PDB entry 8GIP | X-ray diffraction, 2.70 A resolution | chains A and I of the 6 polymer chains in the assembly

== Chain A ==
Protein: Cyclic GMP-AMP synthase
Organism: Mus musculus
Notes: EC 2.7.7.86; fragment: catalytic domain, residues 147-507
Reference sequence: Q8C6L5 (CGAS_MOUSE); residue numbers follow UniProt; this construct covers 147-507
Amino-acid sequence (364 residues; numbered 144 to 507; the number before each row is that of its first residue):
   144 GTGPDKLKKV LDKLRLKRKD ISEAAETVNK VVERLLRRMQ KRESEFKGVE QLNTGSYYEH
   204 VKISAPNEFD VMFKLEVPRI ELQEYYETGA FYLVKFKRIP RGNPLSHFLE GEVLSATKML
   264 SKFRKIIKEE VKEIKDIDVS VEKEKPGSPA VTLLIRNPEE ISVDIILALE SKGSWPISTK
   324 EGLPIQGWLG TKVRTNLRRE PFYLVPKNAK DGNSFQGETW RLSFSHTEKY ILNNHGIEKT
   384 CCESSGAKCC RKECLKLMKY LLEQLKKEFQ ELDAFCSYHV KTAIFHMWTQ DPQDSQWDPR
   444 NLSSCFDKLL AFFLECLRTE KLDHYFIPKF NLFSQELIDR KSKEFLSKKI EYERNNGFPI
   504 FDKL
Unresolved in the structure: 144-147, 243-245, 507
Differences from the reference sequence: expression tag (144-146)
Metal / ion sites: Mg2+: Glu211, Asp213 (together with ATP); Mn2+: Glu211, Asp213, Asp307 (together with ATP); Zn2+: His378, Cys384, Cys385, Cys392
Small-molecule neighbours: ATP (adenosine-5'-triphosphate): Gly198, Ser199, Lys205, Glu211, Asp213, Arg364, Ser368, Glu371, Lys402, Glu406, Cys419, Ser420, Tyr421, Lys424, His467
Swiss-Prot annotation at these positions:
  - region: Lys372 to Lys395 (DNA-binding)
  - motif: Leu154 to Leu159 (Nuclear export signal), Asp281 to Ser291 (Nuclear localization signal)
  - binding site (GTP): Thr197, Asp307, Arg364 to Glu371
  - binding site (ATP): Ser199, Glu371, Lys402, Ser420 to Lys424
  - binding site (Mg(2+)): Glu211, Asp213, Asp307
  - binding site (2',3'-cGAMP): Asp213, Gly290, Asp307, Lys350, Arg364 to Ser366
  - binding site (Zn(2+)): His378, Cys384, Cys385, Cys392
  - site: Arg241 (Arginine-anchor), Asp307, Ile308 (Cleavage)
  - modified residue: Lys156 (N6-lactoyllysine), Glu176 (PolyADP-ribosyl glutamic acid), Ser199 (Phosphoserine), Tyr201 (Phosphotyrosine), Glu272 (5-glutamyl polyglutamate), Ser291 (Phosphoserine), Glu302 (5-glutamyl glutamate), Lys372 (N6-acetyllysine), Lys382 (N6-acetyllysine), Lys402 (N6-acetyllysine), Ser420 (Phosphoserine), Lys491 (N6-methyllysine)
  - lipidation (S-palmitoyl cysteine): Cys392, Cys393, Cys459
  - cross-link (Glycyl lysine isopeptide (Lys-Gly)): Lys217 (interchain with G-Cter in SUMO), Lys271 (interchain with G-Cter in ubiquitin), Lys335 (interchain with G-Cter in SUMO), Lys372 (interchain with G-Cter in SUMO), Lys382 (interchain with G-Cter in SUMO), Lys399 (interchain with G-Cter in ubiquitin), Lys402 (interchain with G-Cter in ubiquitin), Lys409 (interchain with G-Cter in ubiquitin), Lys410 (interchain with G-Cter in ubiquitin), Lys464 (interchain with G-Cter in SUMO)
  - mutagenesis: Lys156 (K156Q: Mimics lactylation; knockin mice show higher mortality following HSV-1 infection), Asn172 (N172K: Induces alteration of the DNA-binding surface and leads to decreased synthesis of cyclic GMP-AMP (cGAMP); when associated with L-180), Glu176 (E176A: Abolished poly-ADP-ribosylation by PARP1, stimulating interferon production in knockin mice), Arg180 (R180L: Induces alteration of the DNA-binding surface and leads to decreased synthesis of cyclic GMP-AMP (cGAMP); when associated with K-182), Gly198 (G198A: Abolishes stimulation of interferon production; when associated with A-199), Ser199 (S199A: Abolishes stimulation of interferon production; when associated with A-199), Tyr201 (Y201E: Phosphomimetic mutant; reduced translocation to the nucleus following treatment with etoposide), Glu211 to Asp213 (Abolished nucleotidyltransferase activity. Does not affect nuclear localization and tethering to chromatin), Glu211 (E211A: Abolishes ability to promote type-I interferon production), Asp213 (D213A: Abolishes ability to promote type-I interferon production), Lys217 (K217R: Reduced sumoylation), Arg222 (R222E: Impaired tethering to chromatin, leading to constitutive activation in the absence of DNA), 31 further mutagenesis entries in UniProt
What the authors report for this chain:
  - mutagenesis - E211Q/D213N: abolished catalytic activity
  - specificity-determining residues: His467 (proposed by the authors, not directly observed)
  - mutagenesis - R364A (33-fold), H467A: decreased catalytic activity on ATP/GTP
  - mutagenesis - H467A (2-fold): increased catalytic activity on GTP/GTP
  - specificity-determining residues: Ile309, Arg364
  - mutagenesis - R364A (10-fold): decreased catalytic activity on GTP/GTP
  - mutagenesis - R364A (4-fold): increased catalytic activity on ATP/ATP

== Chain I ==
Molecule: Palindromic DNA18
Sequence (18 nucleotides; row label = number of the first residue in the row):
     1 ATCTGTACAT GTACAGAT

== Interface between chain A and chain I ==
Contacting residue pairs (5):
  Thr334(A) - DA9(I)  phosphate contact
  Lys335(A) - DA9(I)  phosphate contact
  Lys335(A) - DT10(I)  salt bridge to the phosphate
  Thr338(A) - DC8(I)  sugar contact
  Thr338(A) - DA9(I)  phosphate contact
Also at the interface, not in a pair above, chain A (5 interface residues in all): Arg341, Arg342
Also at the interface, not in a pair above, chain I (4 interface residues in all): DA7

== Overview ==
The interface between chain A and chain I involves 5 residues on one side and 4 on the other; the contacts
include 1 salt bridge. The salt-bridged pair is Lys335(A)-DT10(I). Bound to chain A: ATP. The paper reports
that R364A and H467A of chain A reduce catalytic activity on ATP/GTP; specificity determinants His467(A),
Ile309(A) and Arg364(A).
Chain A is Cyclic GMP-AMP synthase (Mus musculus) and chain I is Palindromic DNA18; the structure, Structure
of Ternary Complex of mouse cGAS with dsDNA and Bound ATP: with 10mM Mg2+ and ..., was determined by X-ray
diffraction (same publication as 7UUX, 7UXW, 7UYQ, 7UYZ, 7UZR, 7V0W and 14 further entries).
